8YES - chains A and C of the 3 polymer chains in the assembly; structure by X-ray diffraction, 2.60 A resolution.

[Chain A (and C)]
Name: Bifunctional adenosylcobalamin biosynthesis protein
Source organism: Methylocapsa palsarum
Notes: EC 2.7.1.156, 2.7.7.62; chain C of this document is another copy of the same molecule, construct and numbering; everything in this record applies to it too
UniProt: A0A1I3YTB1 (A0A1I3YTB1_9HYPH); numbering as in UniProt (aligned over 6-184)
Chain sequence (179 residues; numbered 6 to 184; the number before each row is that of its first residue):
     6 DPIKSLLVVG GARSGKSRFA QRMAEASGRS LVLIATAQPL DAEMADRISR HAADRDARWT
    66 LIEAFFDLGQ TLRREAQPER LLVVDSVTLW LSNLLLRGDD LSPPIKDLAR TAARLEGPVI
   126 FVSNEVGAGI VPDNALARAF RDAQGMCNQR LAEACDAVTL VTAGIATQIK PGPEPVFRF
Disordered / not traced: 184 (chain C: fully traced)
Construct notes: conflict Ser91 (Cys in A0A1I3YTB1)
Ligand contacts:
  - 5'-deoxyadenosine (5AD): Ala42, Gln43, Pro44, Leu45, Asp46, Met49, Leu101
  - cobalamin (B12), molecule 1: Ala17, Arg18, Lys21, Asp46, Glu48, Met49, Arg52, Ser91, Thr93, Leu94, Ser97, Leu100, Leu101, Asn129, Val131, Asn139, Leu141, Ala142, Phe145
  - cobalamin (B12), molecule 2: Ile135, Val136, Pro137, Asp138, Asn139, Ala140, Arg143, Arg146

[Interface between chain A and chain C]
Residue-residue contacts (51; chain A residue first):
  Asp6(A) with Arg183(C)
  Pro7(A) with Arg183(C)
  Ile8(A) with Phe182(C), hydrophobic; Arg183(C), hydrogen bond (backbone-backbone); Phe184(C), hydrophobic
  Leu11(A) with Phe182(C), hydrophobic; Phe184(C), hydrophobic
  Gly16(A) with Gly132(C)
  Ala17(A) with Gly132(C), hydrogen bond (backbone-backbone); Arg146(C)
  Arg18(A) with Asp147(C), salt bridge; Gly150(C); Met151(C); Gln154(C), hydrogen bond (backbone-side chain)
  Ser19(A) with Gln154(C)
  Gly20(A) with Gln154(C)
  Phe24(A) with Glu179(C); Pro180(C)
  Arg27(A) with Glu179(C), salt bridge
  Met28(A) with Pro180(C); Val181(C), hydrophobic; Phe182(C)
  Arg34(A) with Phe184(C), hydrogen bond (side chain-backbone)
  Glu48(A) with Arg143(C), salt bridge
  Arg52(A) with Asp147(C), salt bridge
  Leu86(A) with Phe184(C), hydrophobic
  Pro123(A) with Phe184(C), hydrophobic
  Ile125(A) with Phe184(C), hydrophobic
  Glu130(A) with Ala133(C)
  Val131(A) with Ala133(C); Gly134(C); Ile135(C)
  Gly132(A) with Ala133(C), hydrogen bond (backbone-backbone)
  Ala133(A) with Ala133(C), hydrogen bond (backbone-backbone)
  Gly134(A) with Ala133(C)
  Ala142(A) with Ile135(C)
  Phe145(A) with Ile135(C), hydrophobic
  Ala162(A) with Phe182(C), hydrophobic
  Thr167(A) with Glu130(C)
  Ala168(A) with Asn153(C); Gln154(C); Ala157(C)
  Gly169(A) with Gln154(C); Glu179(C)
  Ile170(A) with Ala157(C), hydrophobic; Ile174(C); Glu179(C)
  Ala171(A) with Glu179(C); Pro180(C)
  Gln173(A) with Pro180(C); Phe182(C)
Interface residues without a listed pair, chain A (39 interface residues in all): Lys9, Ser10, Ser32, Pro137, Arg146, Thr164, Thr172
Interface residues without a listed pair, chain C (23 interface residues in all): Val14, Val163, Lys175

[Overview]
Chain A and chain C form an interface of 39 and 23 residues respectively, with 6 hydrogen bonds and 4 salt
bridges. Polar pairs include Arg18(A)-Asp147(C), Arg27(A)-Glu179(C) and Glu48(A)-Arg143(C). Chain A binds
cobalamin and 5'-deoxyadenosine.
Chain A and chain C are both Bifunctional adenosylcobalamin biosynthesis protein (Methylocapsa palsarum); the
structure, Crystal structure of adenosylcobinamide kinase / adenosylcobinamide phosphate guanylyltransferase
complexed with adenosylcobinamide-phosphate, was determined by X-ray diffraction together with 8YEP, 8YK8 and
8YKC from the same study.
